Entry 7V3A (X-ray diffraction, 2.10 A resolution); this record covers chain A.

Chain A:
Name: Nucleoprotein
Organism: Lassa virus (strain Mouse/Sierra Leone/Josiah/1976)
Notes: EC 3.1.13.-
UniProtKB: P13699 (NCAP_LASSJ); residue numbers follow UniProt; this construct covers 342-569
Amino-acid sequence (249 residues; each row starts with the number of its first residue):
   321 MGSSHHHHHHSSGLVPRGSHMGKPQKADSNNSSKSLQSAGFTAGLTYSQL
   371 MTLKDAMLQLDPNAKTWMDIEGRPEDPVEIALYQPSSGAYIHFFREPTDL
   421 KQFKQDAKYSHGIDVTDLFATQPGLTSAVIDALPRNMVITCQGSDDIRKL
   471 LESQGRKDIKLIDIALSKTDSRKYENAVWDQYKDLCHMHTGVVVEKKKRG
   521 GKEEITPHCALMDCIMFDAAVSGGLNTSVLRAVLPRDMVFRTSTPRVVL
Disordered / not traced: 321-362
Sequence notes: initiating methionine (321); expression tag (322-341); engineered mutation Ala409 (Cys in P13699)
Metal / ion sites: Mg2+ near Asp389 (its only coordinating residue here); Zn2+: Glu399, Cys506, His509, Cys529
Swiss-Prot annotation at these positions:
  - binding site (Mn(2+)): Asp389, Glu391, Asp533
  - binding site (Zn(2+)): Glu399, Cys506, His509, Cys529
  - site: Asp466 (Important for exonuclease activity)
  - mutagenesis: Asp389 (D389A: Loss of RNase activity), Glu391 (E391A: Loss of RNase activity), Asp466 (D466A: Loss of RNase activity)
What the authors report for this chain:
  - mutagenesis - C409A: unchanged stability

Summary:
Glu399, Cys506, His509 and Cys529 coordinate Zn2+. From UniProt: 3 Mn2+-binding residues, 4 Zn2+-binding
residues and 3 mutagenesis sites. From the paper: C409A leaves stability unchanged.
Chain A is Nucleoprotein (Lassa virus (strain Mouse/Sierra Leone/Josiah/1976)); the structure, Crystal
structure of apo-NP exonuclease C409A, was determined by X-ray diffraction (same publication as 7V37, 7V38,
7V39, 7V3B and 7V3C).
